PDB entry 4CMY | X-ray diffraction, 2.59 A resolution | chains A and M of the 24 polymer chains in the assembly

[Chain A (and M)]
Molecule: Ferritin
Organism: Chlorobaculum tepidum
Notes: chain M of this document is another copy of the same molecule, construct and numbering; everything in this record applies to it too
UniProtKB: Q8KBP5 (Q8KBP5_CHLTE); residues 1-203 here = UniProt positions 1-203
Sequence (203 residues; numbered 1 to 203; the number before each row is that of its first residue):
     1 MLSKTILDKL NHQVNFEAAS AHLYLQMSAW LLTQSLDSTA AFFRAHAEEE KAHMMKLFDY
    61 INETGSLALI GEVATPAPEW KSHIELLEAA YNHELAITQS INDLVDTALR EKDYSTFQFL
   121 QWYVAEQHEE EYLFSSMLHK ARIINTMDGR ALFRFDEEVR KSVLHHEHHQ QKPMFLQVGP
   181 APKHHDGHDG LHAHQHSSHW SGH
Disordered / not traced: 164-203
Metal / ion sites: Fe ion site 1: Glu17, Glu50, His53; Fe ion site 2: Glu50, Glu94, Glu130

[Interface between chain A and chain M]
Residue-residue contacts (48):
  His22(A) - His22(M)
  His22(A) - Ile70(M)
  Leu25(A) - Lys51(M)
  Leu25(A) - Met54(M)  hydrophobic
  Leu25(A) - Met55(M)  hydrophobic
  Leu25(A) - Phe58(M)
  Gln26(A) - Ala68(M)  hydrogen bond (side chain-backbone)
  Gln26(A) - Leu69(M)
  Gln26(A) - Ile70(M)  hydrogen bond (side chain-backbone)
  Ala29(A) - Phe58(M)  hydrophobic
  Ala29(A) - Asn62(M)
  Ala29(A) - Leu67(M)
  Ala29(A) - Ala68(M)
  Trp30(A) - Leu67(M)
  Leu32(A) - Asn62(M)
  Arg44(A) - Met55(M)
  Arg44(A) - Asp59(M)  salt bridge
  Glu48(A) - Glu48(M)
  Glu48(A) - Lys51(M)
  Lys51(A) - Glu48(M)  salt bridge
  Met54(A) - Leu25(M)  hydrophobic
  Met55(A) - Leu25(M)  hydrophobic
  Met55(A) - Arg44(M)
  Phe58(A) - Leu25(M)
  Phe58(A) - Ala29(M)  hydrophobic
  Asp59(A) - Arg44(M)  salt bridge
  Asn62(A) - Ala29(M)
  Asn62(A) - Leu32(M)
  Leu67(A) - Ala29(M)
  Leu67(A) - Trp30(M)
  Leu67(A) - Thr33(M)
  Leu67(A) - Pro78(M)  hydrophobic
  Ala68(A) - Gln26(M)  hydrogen bond (backbone-side chain)
  Ala68(A) - Ala29(M)
  Leu69(A) - Gln26(M)
  Leu69(A) - Pro78(M)
  Ile70(A) - His22(M)
  Ile70(A) - Gln26(M)  hydrogen bond (backbone-side chain)
  Gly71(A) - Thr75(M)  hydrogen bond (backbone-backbone)
  Glu72(A) - Val73(M)
  Glu72(A) - Ala74(M)
  Val73(A) - His22(M)
  Val73(A) - Glu72(M)
  Val73(A) - Val73(M)  hydrogen bond (backbone-backbone)
  Ala74(A) - Glu72(M)
  Thr75(A) - Gly71(M)  hydrogen bond (backbone-backbone)
  Pro78(A) - Leu67(M)  hydrophobic
  Pro78(A) - Leu69(M)
Other interface residues (no listed pair), chain A (27 interface residues in all): Ala18, Thr33, Ala77
Other interface residues (no listed pair), chain M (27 interface residues in all): Ala18, Ala77

[Summary]
Chain A and chain M each contribute 27 residues to their interface, with 7 hydrogen bonds and 3 salt bridges.
Polar contacts include Arg44(A)-Asp59(M), Lys51(A)-Glu48(M) and Gln26(A)-Ala68(M). Glu17(A), Glu50(A) and
His53(A) form the Fe ion site 1.
Both chains are Ferritin (Chlorobaculum tepidum). Entry 4CMY (Chlorobium tepidum Ferritin) was determined by
X-ray diffraction.
